Entry 2E1M (X-ray diffraction, 2.80 A resolution); this record covers chains A and B of the 3 polymer chains in the assembly.

# Chain A
Molecule: L-glutamate oxidase
From: Streptomyces sp
Notes: EC 1.4.3.11; fragment: N-terminal domain, residues 15-390
Reference sequence: Q8L3C7 (Q8L3C7_9ACTO); residues 15-390 here = UniProt positions 15-390
Amino-acid sequence (376 residues; numbered 15 to 390; the number before each row is that of its first residue):
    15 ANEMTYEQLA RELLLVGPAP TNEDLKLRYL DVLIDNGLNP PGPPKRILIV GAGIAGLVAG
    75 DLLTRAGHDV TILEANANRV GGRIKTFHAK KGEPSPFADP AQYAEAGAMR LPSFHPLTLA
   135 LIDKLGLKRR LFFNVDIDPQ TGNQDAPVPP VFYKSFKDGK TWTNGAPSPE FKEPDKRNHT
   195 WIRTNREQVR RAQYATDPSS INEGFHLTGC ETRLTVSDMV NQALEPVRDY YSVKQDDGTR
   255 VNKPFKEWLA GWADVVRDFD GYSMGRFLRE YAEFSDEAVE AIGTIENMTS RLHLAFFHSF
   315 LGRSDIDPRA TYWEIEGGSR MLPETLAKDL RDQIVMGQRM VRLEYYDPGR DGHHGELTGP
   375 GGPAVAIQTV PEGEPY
Disordered / not traced: 15-17, 364-376, 387-390
Small-molecule neighbours: FAD (flavin-adenine dinucleotide): Val-64, Gly-65, Ala-66, Gly-67, Ile-68, Ala-69, Gly-70, Leu-87, Glu-88, Ala-89, Asn-90, Gly-95, Gly-96, Arg-97, Ile-98, Ala-120, Gly-121, Ala-122, Met-123, Arg-124, Leu-125, Gln-352, Arg-353, Met-354
Curated features (UniProtKB/Swiss-Prot):
  - binding site (FAD): Ala-69, Glu-88, Ala-89, Arg-97, Met-123, Arg-124, Met-354
  - site: Arg-305 (Important for substrate specificity)
  - mutagenesis: Arg-305 (R305A: 20-fold decrease in L-glutamate oxidation. Changes substrate specificity, the mutant can use L-histidine, L-phenylalanine and L-leucine; R305D: Strong decrease in L-glutamate oxidation ...), His-312 (H312A: Strong decrease in L-glutamate oxidation. Has little influence on substrate specificity)

# Chain B
Molecule: L-glutamate oxidase
From: Streptomyces sp
Notes: EC 1.4.3.11
Reference sequence: Q8L3C7 (Q8L3C7_9ACTO); numbering as in UniProt (aligned over 391-520)
Amino-acid sequence (130 residues; each row starts with the number of its first residue):
   391 AATQTWTGDL AIVTIPFSSL RFVKVTPPFS YKKRRAVIET HYDQATKVLL EFSRRWWEFT
   451 EADWKRELDA IAPGLYDYYQ QWGEDDAEAA LALPQSVRNL PTGLLGAHPS VDESRIGEEQ
   511 VEYYRNSELR
Disordered / not traced: 481-520
Small-molecule neighbours: FAD (flavin-adenine dinucleotide): Thr-404, Ile-405, Pro-406, Ser-409, Lys-437
Curated features (UniProtKB/Swiss-Prot):
  - binding site (FAD): Ser-409

# How chain A and chain B interact
Pairs across the interface (76; chain A residue first):
  Lys-59(A) with Asp-399(B); Leu-400(B)
  Arg-60(A) with Trp-396(B); Thr-397(B), hydrogen bond (side chain-backbone); Gly-398(B); Asp-399(B), hydrogen bond (backbone-backbone); Leu-400(B), hydrogen bond (backbone-backbone)
  Ile-61(A) with Leu-400(B)
  Leu-62(A) with Trp-396(B), hydrophobic; Thr-397(B); Leu-400(B), hydrogen bond (backbone-backbone); Ala-401(B); Ile-402(B), hydrogen bond (backbone-backbone)
  Ile-63(A) with Ile-402(B)
  Val-64(A) with Ile-402(B), hydrogen bond (backbone-backbone); Thr-404(B), hydrogen bond (backbone-side chain); Ile-405(B), hydrophobic
  Gly-65(A) with Thr-404(B), hydrogen bond (backbone-side chain)
  Ala-69(A) with Thr-404(B)
  Gly-70(A) with Thr-404(B)
  Leu-77(A) with Ile-402(B), hydrophobic
  Thr-85(A) with Trp-396(B)
  Leu-87(A) with Trp-396(B), hydrophobic
  Arg-97(A) with Pro-406(B)
  Phe-101(A) with Leu-439(B), hydrophobic
  Phe-111(A) with Glu-441(B)
  Ala-112(A) with Glu-441(B), hydrogen bond (backbone-side chain)
  Asp-113(A) with Glu-441(B), hydrogen bond (backbone-side chain)
  Ala-118(A) with Leu-439(B), hydrophobic
  Glu-119(A) with Lys-437(B), hydrogen bond (backbone-side chain); Leu-439(B)
  Ala-120(A) with Lys-437(B)
  Gly-121(A) with Lys-437(B)
  Met-123(A) with Lys-437(B)
  Arg-197(A) with Glu-478(B), salt bridge
  Arg-200(A) with Asp-476(B), hydrogen bond (side chain-backbone); Glu-478(B), salt bridge
  Arg-305(A) with Asp-433(B), salt bridge
  Leu-308(A) with His-431(B)
  Gln-352(A) with Gln-394(B); Trp-396(B)
  Arg-353(A) with Ser-409(B)
  Met-354(A) with Val-413(B), hydrophobic
  Val-355(A) with Val-413(B); Lys-414(B), hydrogen bond (backbone-backbone)
  Arg-356(A) with Val-413(B); Lys-414(B)
  Leu-357(A) with Lys-414(B), hydrogen bond (backbone-backbone); Val-415(B); Thr-416(B), hydrogen bond (backbone-backbone); Phe-419(B), hydrophobic
  Glu-358(A) with Thr-416(B)
  Tyr-359(A) with Val-415(B), hydrophobic; Thr-416(B), hydrogen bond (backbone-backbone); Pro-417(B), hydrogen bond (side chain-backbone); Pro-418(B), hydrogen bond (side chain-backbone); Phe-419(B), hydrophobic
  Pro-377(A) with Gly-398(B)
  Ala-378(A) with Gly-398(B), hydrogen bond (backbone-backbone); Asp-399(B)
  Val-379(A) with Trp-396(B); Thr-397(B); Gly-398(B), hydrogen bond (backbone-backbone); Asp-399(B); Ala-401(B), hydrophobic
  Ala-380(A) with Trp-396(B)
  Ile-381(A) with Gln-394(B); Thr-395(B); Trp-396(B), hydrogen bond (backbone-backbone)
  Gln-382(A) with Thr-393(B); Gln-394(B)
  Thr-383(A) with Thr-393(B), hydrogen bond (backbone-side chain); Gln-394(B), hydrogen bond (backbone-backbone); Trp-396(B)
  Pro-385(A) with Ala-391(B); Ala-392(B)
Interface residues without a listed pair, chain A (46 interface residues in all): Ala-73, Gln-116, Val-349, Val-384
Interface residues without a listed pair, chain B (35 interface residues in all): Val-403, Leu-410, Phe-412, Tyr-432, Ala-477

# Summary
46 residues of chain A and 35 residues of chain B are in contact, with 23 hydrogen bonds and 3 salt bridges.
Among the polar pairs are Arg-197(A)/Glu-478(B), Arg-200(A)/Glu-478(B) and Arg-305(A)/Asp-433(B).
Flavin-adenine dinucleotide is bound between chain A and chain B.
Here chain A is L-glutamate oxidase and chain B is L-glutamate oxidase, both from Streptomyces sp. Entry 2E1M
(Crystal Structure of L-Glutamate Oxidase from Streptomyces sp. X-119-6) was determined by X-ray diffraction.
